7D3Y - chains A and D of the 5 polymer chains in the assembly; structure by X-ray diffraction, 3.11 A resolution.

# Chain A
Molecule: SPX domain-containing protein 2, Isoform 1 of Core histone macro-H2A.1
Source organism: Oryza sativa subsp. indica
Notes: fragment: macro domain
Reference sequence: chimeric construct of A2X254, O75367-2: residues 1-202 from A2X254 (SPX2_ORYSI) positions 1-202 (same numbers); residues 206-394 from O75367-2 positions 181-369 (UniProt number = residue number - 25)
Sequence (394 residues; numbered 1 to 394; the number before each row is that of its first residue):
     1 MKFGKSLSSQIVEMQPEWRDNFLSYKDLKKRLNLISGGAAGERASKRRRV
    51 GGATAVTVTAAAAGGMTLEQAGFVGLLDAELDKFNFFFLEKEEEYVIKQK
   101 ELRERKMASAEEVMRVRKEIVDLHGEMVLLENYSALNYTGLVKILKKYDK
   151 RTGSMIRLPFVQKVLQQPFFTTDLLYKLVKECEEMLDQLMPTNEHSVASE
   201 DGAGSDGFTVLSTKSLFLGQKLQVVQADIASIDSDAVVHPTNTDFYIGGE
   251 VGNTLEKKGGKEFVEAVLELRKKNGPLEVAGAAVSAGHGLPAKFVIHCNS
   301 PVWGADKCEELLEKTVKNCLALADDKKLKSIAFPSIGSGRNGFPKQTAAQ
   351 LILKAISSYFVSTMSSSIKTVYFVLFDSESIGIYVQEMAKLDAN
Unresolved in the structure: 1, 35-66, 191-207, 392-394
Sequence notes: linker (203-205)
Residues lining bound ligands: inositol hexakisphosphate (IHP): Lys-2, Phe-3, Gly-4, Leu-28, Arg-31
Reported in the primary citation:
  - binding site for inositol hexakisphosphate: Tyr-25, Leu-28, Arg-31, Lys-147, Lys-150
  - self-association interface (contacts with another copy of this molecule); pairs are residue here / residue on that copy: Arg-105/Glu-119 (salt bridge), Trp-18, Phe-84, Phe-87, Phe-88, Glu-112
  - mutagenesis - R19A: unchanged binding to Protein PHOSPHATE STARVATION RESPONSE 2 (chain D)
  - mutagenesis - R105E, E112R, E119R: abolished binding to Protein PHOSPHATE STARVATION RESPONSE 2 (chain D)
  - mutagenesis - Y25A, Y25F, L28A, K29A, K143A/K147A: decreased binding to Protein PHOSPHATE STARVATION RESPONSE 2 (chain D)

# Chain D
Molecule: Protein PHOSPHATE STARVATION RESPONSE 2
Source organism: Oryza sativa subsp. japonica
Reference sequence: Q6Z156 (PHR2_ORYSJ); residues 225-362 here = UniProt positions 225-362
Sequence (148 residues; numbered 225 to 372; the number before each row is that of its first residue):
   225 SGEPSAVAIPSPSGASNTSNSKTRMRWTPELHERFVDAVNLLGGSEKATP
   275 KGVLKLMKADNLTIYHVKSHLQKYRTARYRPELSEGSSEKKAASKEDIPS
   325 IDLKGGNFDLTEALRLQLELQKRLHEQLEIQRSLQLRILEHHHHHHHH
Unresolved in the structure: 225-248, 307-329, 366-372
Sequence notes: expression tag (363-372)
UniProt features mapped onto this chain:
  - DNA-binding region: Pro-274 to Arg-299 (H-T-H motif)

# How chain A and chain D interact
Residue-residue contacts - 32 pairs, chain A then chain D:
  Met-114(A) / Thr-335(D)
  Arg-117(A) / Thr-335(D)
  Arg-117(A) / Leu-338(D)
  Lys-118(A) / Leu-338(D)
  Val-121(A) / Leu-338(D)  hydrophobic
  Val-121(A) / Gln-341(D)
  Val-121(A) / Gln-345(D)  hydrogen bond (backbone-side chain)
  Asp-122(A) / Gln-341(D)  hydrogen bond
  His-124(A) / Gln-345(D)  hydrogen bond
  His-124(A) / Lys-346(D)
  Gly-125(A) / Gln-345(D)
  Val-128(A) / Gln-345(D)
  Val-128(A) / Leu-348(D)  hydrophobic
  Val-128(A) / Leu-352(D)
  Glu-131(A) / His-349(D)  salt bridge
  Glu-131(A) / Leu-352(D)
  Asn-132(A) / Leu-352(D)
  Tyr-138(A) / Gln-359(D)
  Arg-157(A) / His-365(D)  hydrogen bond
  Leu-158(A) / Leu-363(D)  hydrophobic
  Val-161(A) / Leu-363(D)  hydrophobic
  Leu-165(A) / Leu-360(D)  hydrophobic
  Leu-165(A) / Leu-363(D)  hydrophobic
  Leu-174(A) / Trp-251(D)
  Leu-174(A) / Pro-253(D)
  Tyr-176(A) / His-349(D)
  Tyr-176(A) / Glu-353(D)  hydrogen bond
  Tyr-176(A) / Arg-356(D)  hydrogen bond
  Lys-177(A) / Glu-254(D)  salt bridge
  Leu-178(A) / Pro-253(D)  hydrophobic
  Glu-183(A) / Lys-346(D)
  Leu-186(A) / Leu-342(D)  hydrophobic
Also at the interface, not in a pair above, chain A (26 interface residues in all): Ala-135, Thr-139, Thr-171, Val-179, Met-190
Also at the interface, not in a pair above, chain D (22 interface residues in all): Arg-250, Thr-252, Arg-339, Gln-355

# In short
The interface between chain A and chain D involves 26 residues on one side and 22 on the other, with 6
hydrogen bonds and 2 salt bridges. Polar pairs include Glu-131(A)/His-349(D), Lys-177(A)/Glu-254(D) and
Val-121(A)/Gln-345(D). From the paper: a binding site for inositol hexakisphosphate at Tyr-25(A), Leu-28(A)
and Arg-31(A) among others; Y25A, Y25F and L28A of chain A, among others, reduce binding to Protein PHOSPHATE
STARVATION RESPONSE 2 (chain D); 9 substitutions were tested in all.
Here chain A is SPX domain-containing protein 2, Isoform 1 of Core histone macro-H2A.1 (Oryza sativa subsp.
indica) and chain D is Protein PHOSPHATE STARVATION RESPONSE 2 (Oryza sativa subsp. japonica). Entry 7D3Y
(Crystal structure of the osPHR2-osSPX2 complex) was determined by X-ray diffraction.
